Entry 7XGO (X-ray diffraction, 2.10 A resolution); this record covers chain A.

[Chain A]
Name: Renin
Organism: Homo sapiens
Notes: EC 3.4.23.15
Reference sequence: P00797 (RENI_HUMAN); residues 1-340 here correspond to UniProt positions 67-406 (UniProt number = residue number + 66)
Chain sequence (340 residues; each row starts with the number of its first residue):
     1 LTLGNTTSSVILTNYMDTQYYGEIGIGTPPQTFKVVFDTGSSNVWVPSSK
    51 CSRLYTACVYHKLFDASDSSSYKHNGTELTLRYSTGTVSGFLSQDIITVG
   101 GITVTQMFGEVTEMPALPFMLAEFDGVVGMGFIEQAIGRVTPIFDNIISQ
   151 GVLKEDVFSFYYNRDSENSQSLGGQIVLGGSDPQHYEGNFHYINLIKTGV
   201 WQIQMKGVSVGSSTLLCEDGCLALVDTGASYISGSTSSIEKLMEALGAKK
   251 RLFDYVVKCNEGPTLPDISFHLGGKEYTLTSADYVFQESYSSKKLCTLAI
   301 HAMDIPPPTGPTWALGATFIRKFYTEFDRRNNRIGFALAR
Disordered / not traced: 166-168
Swiss-Prot annotation at these positions:
  - active site: Asp38, Asp226
  - glycosylation (N-linked (GlcNAc...) asparagine): Asn5, Asn75
Disulfides: Cys51-Cys58, Cys217-Cys221, Cys259-Cys296
Covalently attached groups: N-acetylglucosamine (NAG) linked to Asn75

[Overview]
Covalently linked N-acetylglucosamine: at Asn75. From UniProt: active-site residues Asp38 and Asp226.
Chain A is Renin (Homo sapiens); the structure, Human renin in complex with compound2, was determined by X-ray
diffraction (same publication as 7XGK).
